Entry 7YP1 (electron microscopy, 3.54 A resolution); this record covers chains A and B of the 4 polymer chains in the assembly.

[Chain A]
Protein: EBV gH
From: Human gammaherpesvirus 4
Chain sequence (201 residues; row label = number of the first residue in the row; note: 35 numbers in that range are skipped by the numbering (no residue carries them; nothing is unmodelled there)):
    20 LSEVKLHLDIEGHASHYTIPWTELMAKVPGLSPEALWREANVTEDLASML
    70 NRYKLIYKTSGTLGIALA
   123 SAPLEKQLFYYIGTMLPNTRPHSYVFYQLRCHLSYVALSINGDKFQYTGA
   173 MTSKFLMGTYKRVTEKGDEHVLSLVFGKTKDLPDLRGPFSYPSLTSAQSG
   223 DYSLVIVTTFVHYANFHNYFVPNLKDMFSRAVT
Not modelled in the structure: 160-168, 185-191

[Chain B]
Protein: EBV gL
From: Human gammaherpesvirus 4
Chain sequence (80 residues; each row starts with the number of its first residue; note: 8 numbers in that range are skipped by the numbering (no residue carries them; nothing is unmodelled there)):
    40 LALENISDIYLVSNQTCDGFSLASLNS
    75 VISRCANGLNVVSFFISILKRSSSALTGHLRELLTTLETLYGSFSVEDLF
   125 GAN
Not modelled in the structure: 125-127
From the paper describing this entry:
  - conformationally variable residues (loop rearrangement): V51 to S60

[Interface between chain A and chain B]
Contacting residue pairs - 75 pairs, chain A then chain B:
  L20(A) - L42(B)
  E22(A) - I45(B)
  V23(A) - I45(B)  hydrophobic
  V23(A) - S46(B)
  V23(A) - I48(B)  hydrophobic
  K24(A) - S46(B)  hydrogen bond (backbone-backbone)
  K24(A) - D47(B)
  K24(A) - I48(B)
  L25(A) - I48(B)
  L25(A) - L50(B)  hydrophobic
  L25(A) - L107(B)  hydrophobic
  L25(A) - L111(B)  hydrophobic
  H26(A) - I48(B)  hydrogen bond (backbone-backbone)
  H26(A) - Y49(B)
  H26(A) - L50(B)  hydrogen bond (backbone-backbone)
  L27(A) - L50(B)  hydrophobic
  D28(A) - L50(B)
  D28(A) - V51(B)
  D28(A) - S52(B)  hydrogen bond (backbone-side chain)
  I29(A) - S52(B)
  Y36(A) - H103(B)
  Y36(A) - L107(B)  hydrophobic
  Y36(A) - T110(B)
  T37(A) - L104(B)
  I38(A) - F89(B)  hydrophobic
  I38(A) - L107(B)  hydrophobic
  W40(A) - L42(B)  hydrophobic
  W40(A) - F89(B)  hydrophobic
  L43(A) - S96(B)
  K46(A) - A99(B)
  V47(A) - S96(B)
  V47(A) - A99(B)  hydrophobic
  L50(A) - R95(B)
  L50(A) - S96(B)
  P52(A) - L42(B)
  P52(A) - I92(B)  hydrophobic
  L55(A) - F88(B)  hydrophobic
  L55(A) - R95(B)
  W56(A) - L40(B)  hydrogen bond (side chain-backbone)
  W56(A) - A41(B)
  W56(A) - L42(B)  hydrophobic
  W56(A) - L64(B)  hydrophobic
  W56(A) - F88(B)  hydrophobic
  A59(A) - N84(B)
  A59(A) - F88(B)  hydrophobic
  V61(A) - A80(B)
  V61(A) - N81(B)  hydrogen bond (backbone-backbone)
  V61(A) - N84(B)
  V61(A) - V85(B)  hydrophobic
  E63(A) - N81(B)
  L65(A) - L123(B)  hydrophobic
  M68(A) - N81(B)
  M68(A) - L83(B)  hydrophobic
  M68(A) - N84(B)
  M68(A) - L123(B)  hydrophobic
  L69(A) - L123(B)
  R71(A) - N84(B)
  Y72(A) - V120(B)  hydrophobic
  Y72(A) - E121(B)  hydrogen bond
  Y149(A) - S87(B)  hydrogen bond (side chain-backbone)
  Y149(A) - F88(B)
  Y149(A) - S91(B)
  Q150(A) - R95(B)
  D206(A) - S91(B)
  D206(A) - K94(B)
  D206(A) - R95(B)  salt bridge
  L207(A) - S87(B)  hydrogen bond (backbone-side chain)
  R208(A) - S87(B)
  G209(A) - L83(B)
  G209(A) - N84(B)  hydrogen bond (backbone-side chain)
  G209(A) - S87(B)
  G209(A) - Y115(B)  hydrogen bond (backbone-side chain)
  P210(A) - Y115(B)
  P210(A) - V120(B)
  F211(A) - Y115(B)  hydrogen bond (backbone-side chain)
Other interface residues (no listed pair), chain A (40 interface residues in all): E30, P39, N60, L151
Other interface residues (no listed pair), chain B (40 interface residues in all): N53, L93, S98, E106, L114

[In short]
Chain A and chain B each contribute 40 residues to their interface, with 12 hydrogen bonds and 1 salt bridge.
Polar contacts include D206(A)-R95(B), D28(A)-S52(B) and W56(A)-L40(B). From the paper: conformational
variability at V51(B).
Chain A is EBV gH and chain B is EBV gL, both from Human gammaherpesvirus 4; the structure, Cryo-EM structure
of EBV gHgL-gp42 in complex with mAb 10E4 (localized refinement), was determined by electron microscopy (same
publication as 7YOY).
